Entry 6NVW (X-ray diffraction, 2.20 A resolution); this record covers chains A and B.

== Chain A ==
Name: Penicillin G acylase
From: Bacillus megaterium
Notes: EC 3.5.1.11
UniProt: Q60136 (PAC_BACME); the author numbering skips numbers that UniProt does not, so the offset changes along the chain: 1-3 = UniProt 25-27; 5-211 = UniProt 28-234
Chain sequence (210 residues; row label = number of the first residue in the row; note: 1 number in that range is skipped by the numbering (no residue carries it; nothing is unmodelled there)):
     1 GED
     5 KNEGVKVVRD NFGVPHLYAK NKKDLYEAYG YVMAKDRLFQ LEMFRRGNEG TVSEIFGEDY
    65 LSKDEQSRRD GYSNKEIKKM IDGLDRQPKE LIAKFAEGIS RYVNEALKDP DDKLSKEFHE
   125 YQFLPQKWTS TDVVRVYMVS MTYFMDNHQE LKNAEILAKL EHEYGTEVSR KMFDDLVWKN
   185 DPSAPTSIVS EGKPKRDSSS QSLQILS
Disordered / not traced: 1-2, 196-211
Ion coordination: Ca2+: Glu-154 (shared with Asn-73(B), Thr-75(B), Asp-76(B), Glu-256(B) of chain B)
UniProt features mapped onto this chain:
  - binding site (Ca(2+)): Glu-154

== Chain B ==
Name: Penicillin G acylase
From: Bacillus megaterium
Notes: EC 3.5.1.11
UniProt: Q60136 (PAC_BACME); residues 1-537 here correspond to UniProt positions 266-802 (UniProt number = residue number + 265)
Chain sequence (537 residues; row label = number of the first residue in the row):
     1 SNAAIVGSEK SATGNALLFS GPQVGFVAPG FLYEVGLHAP GFDMEGSGFI GYPFIMFGAN
    61 NHFALSATAG YGNVTDIFEE KLNAKNSSQY LYKGKWRDME KRKESFTVKG DNGEKKTVEK
   121 IYYRTVHGPV ISRDETNKVA YSKSWSFRGT EAQSMSAYMK ANWAKNLKEF ENAASEYTMS
   181 LNWYYADKKG DIAYYHVGRY PVRNSKIDER IPTPGTGEYE WKGFIPFKEN PHVINPKNGY
   241 VVNWNNKPSK EWVNGEYSFY WGEDNRVQQY INGMEARGKV TLEDINEINY TASFAQLRAN
   301 LFKQLLIDVL DKNKSTNGNY IYLIEKLEEW NNLKEDENKD GYYDAGIAAF FDEWWNNLHD
   361 KLFMDELGDF YGITKEITDH RYGASLAYKI LNKESTNYKW VNVDQEKIIM ESTNEVLAKL
   421 QSEKGLKAEK WRMPIKTMTF GEKSLIGIPH GYGSMTPIIE MNRGSENHYI EMTPTGPSGF
   481 NITPPGQIGF VKKDGTISDH YDDQLVMFAE WKFKPYLFNK KDINKAAKNV SALNMSK
Disordered / not traced: 528-537
Ion coordination: Ca2+ site 1: Asn-73, Thr-75, Asp-76, Glu-256 (shared with Glu-154(A) of chain A); Ca2+ site 2: Asp-336, Asn-338, Asp-340, Tyr-342, Asp-344
UniProt features mapped onto this chain:
  - active site: Ser-1 (Nucleophile)
  - binding site (Ca(2+)): Asp-76
From the paper describing this entry:
  - catalytic residues: Ser-1

== How chain A and chain B interact ==
Contacting residue pairs - 268 pairs, chain A then chain B:
  Val-12(A) with Ile-523(B), hydrophobic; Ala-527(B), hydrophobic
  Arg-13(A) with Ala-527(B)
  Asp-14(A) with Leu-517(B); Ala-526(B)
  Asn-15(A) with His-500(B); Ala-526(B), hydrogen bond (backbone-backbone)
  Phe-16(A) with Gln-487(B); His-500(B), hydrogen bond (backbone-side chain); Asp-503(B); Gln-504(B); Met-507(B), hydrophobic; Lys-514(B)
  Gly-17(A) with His-500(B)
  Val-18(A) with Glu-34(B); Val-35(B); Gln-487(B); Lys-514(B)
  Pro-19(A) with Tyr-33(B); Glu-34(B); Val-35(B); Gly-36(B), hydrogen bond (backbone-backbone); Gln-487(B)
  His-20(A) with Gly-36(B); Glu-45(B), salt bridge; Ile-523(B)
  Leu-21(A) with Gly-36(B), hydrogen bond (backbone-backbone); Leu-37(B); His-38(B), hydrogen bond (backbone-backbone)
  Tyr-22(A) with His-38(B); Lys-520(B); Ile-523(B)
  Ala-23(A) with His-38(B), hydrogen bond (backbone-backbone); Ala-39(B); Pro-40(B)
  Lys-24(A) with Pro-40(B)
  Lys-26(A) with Trp-163(B)
  Leu-29(A) with Leu-37(B), hydrophobic; His-38(B); Phe-42(B), hydrophobic
  Tyr-30(A) with Pro-53(B); Met-159(B), hydrophobic; Trp-163(B), hydrogen bond
  Tyr-33(A) with Val-35(B); Leu-37(B), hydrophobic; Tyr-52(B), hydrogen bond (side chain-backbone); Pro-53(B); Phe-54(B)
  Val-36(A) with Tyr-33(B), hydrogen bond (backbone-side chain)
  Met-37(A) with Tyr-33(B), hydrogen bond (backbone-side chain); Gly-51(B)
  Asp-40(A) with Tyr-33(B), hydrogen bond; Gln-487(B); Ile-488(B); Gly-489(B), hydrogen bond (backbone-backbone); Phe-490(B), hydrogen bond (backbone-backbone)
  Arg-41(A) with Pro-29(B); Gly-30(B), hydrogen bond (side chain-backbone); Leu-32(B), hydrogen bond (side chain-backbone); Ile-50(B); Gly-486(B), hydrogen bond (side chain-backbone); Gln-487(B), hydrogen bond (side chain-backbone); Gly-489(B)
  Phe-43(A) with His-450(B); Gly-451(B)
  Gln-44(A) with Pro-29(B); Gly-30(B), hydrogen bond (side chain-backbone); Ile-50(B); His-450(B)
  Leu-45(A) with Ile-50(B), hydrophobic; Gly-51(B)
  Met-47(A) with Ile-448(B), hydrophobic; Pro-449(B)
  Phe-48(A) with Ile-50(B), hydrophobic; Ser-444(B); Ile-448(B), hydrophobic; His-450(B)
  Gly-54(A) with Phe-106(B)
  Val-56(A) with Ile-448(B), hydrophobic
  Ser-57(A) with Thr-107(B); Val-108(B); Lys-109(B), hydrogen bond (backbone-backbone)
  Glu-58(A) with Thr-107(B), hydrogen bond (backbone-backbone); Lys-109(B)
  Ile-59(A) with Lys-109(B), hydrogen bond (backbone-side chain)
  Gly-61(A) with Val-108(B); Lys-109(B)
  Glu-62(A) with Val-108(B); Lys-116(B), salt bridge
  Tyr-64(A) with Lys-443(B), hydrogen bond; Gly-447(B); Pro-449(B)
  Leu-65(A) with Phe-106(B), hydrophobic; Val-108(B), hydrophobic; Val-118(B), hydrophobic
  Asp-68(A) with Phe-106(B)
  Glu-69(A) with Phe-106(B); Lys-120(B), salt bridge; Tyr-122(B), hydrogen bond (backbone-side chain)
  Arg-72(A) with Glu-104(B), salt bridge; Ser-105(B), hydrogen bond (side chain-backbone); Phe-106(B)
  Arg-73(A) with Tyr-122(B); Arg-124(B), hydrogen bond (backbone-side chain); Pro-129(B); Val-130(B); Ile-131(B)
  Asp-74(A) with Arg-124(B); Pro-129(B); Lys-143(B), salt bridge; Trp-145(B); Arg-148(B), hydrogen bond (backbone-side chain)
  Gly-75(A) with Arg-124(B), hydrogen bond (backbone-side chain)
  Tyr-76(A) with Trp-145(B); Arg-148(B); Gly-149(B), hydrogen bond (side chain-backbone); Glu-151(B), hydrogen bond
  Glu-80(A) with Arg-102(B), salt bridge
  Met-84(A) with Ala-152(B), hydrophobic
  Gly-87(A) with Gln-153(B)
  Leu-88(A) with Ala-152(B); Gln-153(B); Ser-156(B)
  Asp-89(A) with Lys-160(B), salt bridge
  Gln-91(A) with Trp-163(B)
  Pro-92(A) with Ser-156(B)
  Leu-95(A) with Trp-163(B), hydrophobic
  Ile-96(A) with Met-159(B), hydrophobic
  Phe-99(A) with Gly-51(B); Pro-53(B), hydrophobic
  Asp-115(A) with Lys-493(B), salt bridge
  Asp-116(A) with Phe-490(B)
  Lys-117(A) with Phe-490(B)
  Leu-118(A) with Phe-490(B)
  Ser-119(A) with Phe-490(B); Val-491(B), hydrogen bond (side chain-backbone)
  Lys-120(A) with Tyr-452(B); Val-491(B), hydrogen bond (backbone-backbone); Lys-492(B); Lys-493(B); Gly-495(B)
  Glu-121(A) with Gly-451(B); Tyr-452(B)
  His-123(A) with Lys-493(B)
  Glu-124(A) with Tyr-452(B), hydrogen bond
  Tyr-125(A) with Lys-109(B); Tyr-452(B)
  Val-138(A) with Met-155(B), hydrophobic
  Val-140(A) with Gly-51(B); Tyr-52(B)
  Tyr-141(A) with Tyr-52(B), hydrogen bond (backbone-side chain); Phe-54(B), hydrophobic; Glu-151(B); Ser-154(B), hydrogen bond; Met-155(B), hydrophobic; Tyr-177(B), hydrogen bond; Met-179(B)
  Met-142(A) with Glu-151(B)
  Val-143(A) with Ile-446(B), hydrophobic
  Ser-144(A) with Phe-31(B); Tyr-52(B), hydrogen bond
  Met-145(A) with Tyr-52(B), hydrogen bond (backbone-side chain); Tyr-177(B), hydrogen bond; Met-179(B), hydrophobic; Leu-181(B), hydrophobic
  Tyr-147(A) with Leu-445(B)
  Phe-148(A) with Val-24(B), hydrophobic; Phe-49(B), hydrophobic; Ala-69(B), hydrophobic; Gly-70(B)
  Met-149(A) with Val-74(B), hydrophobic; Thr-75(B), hydrogen bond (backbone-side chain); Phe-147(B), hydrophobic; Met-179(B), hydrophobic; Ser-180(B); Leu-181(B), hydrophobic
  Asp-150(A) with Lys-143(B), salt bridge; Trp-145(B), hydrogen bond
  Asn-151(A) with Thr-75(B); Ile-77(B); Glu-256(B); Tyr-257(B), hydrogen bond
  Gln-153(A) with Glu-256(B); Tyr-257(B); Phe-259(B)
  Glu-154(A) with Thr-75(B); Asp-76(B); Ile-77(B), hydrogen bond (side chain-backbone); Glu-209(B); Arg-210(B); Ile-211(B); Pro-212(B); Glu-256(B)
  Leu-155(A) with Tyr-141(B), hydrophobic
  Asn-157(A) with Arg-210(B), hydrogen bond (side chain-backbone); Glu-256(B), hydrogen bond (side chain-backbone)
  Ala-158(A) with Ile-211(B); Pro-212(B)
  Ile-160(A) with Ile-373(B); Thr-374(B)
  Lys-163(A) with Phe-370(B)
  Leu-164(A) with Leu-367(B), hydrophobic
  Glu-167(A) with Phe-370(B)
  Tyr-168(A) with Glu-366(B), hydrogen bond (side chain-backbone)
  Val-172(A) with Tyr-398(B), hydrophobic
  Lys-175(A) with Asn-397(B), hydrogen bond (side chain-backbone); Tyr-398(B)
  Met-176(A) with Glu-366(B); Tyr-398(B), hydrophobic; Trp-400(B), hydrophobic
  Phe-177(A) with Arg-210(B)
  Asp-178(A) with Arg-210(B), salt bridge; Asn-397(B)
  Asp-179(A) with Thr-396(B); Asn-397(B), hydrogen bond (side chain-backbone); Tyr-398(B), hydrogen bond (side chain-backbone); Trp-400(B), hydrogen bond
  Leu-180(A) with Phe-259(B); Leu-367(B), hydrophobic; Ile-377(B); Thr-378(B)
  Val-181(A) with Arg-210(B), hydrogen bond (backbone-side chain); Ser-258(B)
  Trp-182(A) with Arg-210(B); Ser-258(B), hydrogen bond (backbone-side chain); Phe-259(B), hydrophobic; Trp-261(B), hydrogen bond (side chain-backbone); Gly-262(B); Ser-385(B)
  Lys-183(A) with Arg-210(B); Val-253(B)
  Asn-184(A) with Lys-247(B)
  Asp-185(A) with Lys-247(B), hydrogen bond (backbone-side chain); Gly-262(B); Glu-263(B), hydrogen bond (side chain-backbone); Lys-389(B), salt bridge
  Ser-187(A) with Glu-263(B)
  Ala-188(A) with Trp-261(B); Gly-262(B); Glu-263(B)
  Pro-189(A) with Asn-246(B); Lys-247(B); Gly-262(B); Glu-263(B); Val-267(B), hydrophobic
  Thr-190(A) with Asn-246(B); Lys-247(B); Pro-248(B); Ser-249(B); Lys-250(B)
  Ser-191(A) with Val-241(B); Val-242(B), hydrogen bond (side chain-backbone); Asn-243(B), hydrogen bond; Asn-246(B), hydrogen bond; Lys-247(B), hydrogen bond (backbone-backbone); Pro-248(B), hydrogen bond (backbone-backbone)
  Ile-192(A) with Tyr-194(B), hydrophobic; Pro-231(B); His-232(B); Pro-248(B), hydrogen bond (backbone-backbone)
  Ser-194(A) with Pro-236(B); Lys-237(B), hydrogen bond (backbone-backbone); Asn-238(B)
  Glu-195(A) with Val-233(B); Ile-234(B); Asn-235(B); Pro-236(B); Lys-237(B)
Also at the interface, not in a pair above, chain A (116 interface residues in all): Asn-25, Lys-39, Gly-51, Phe-60, Ser-77, Ile-85, Tyr-106, Val-137, Thr-146, His-152, Glu-159, Pro-186
Also at the interface, not in a pair above, chain B (144 interface residues in all): Ile-55, Met-56, Lys-115, Thr-213, Gly-255, Asn-265, Gln-268, Ile-271, Asp-365, Leu-386, Asn-524

== Summary ==
The interface between chain A and chain B involves 116 residues on one side and 144 on the other; the contacts
include 61 hydrogen bonds and 11 salt bridges. Among the polar pairs are His-20(A)/Glu-45(B),
Glu-62(A)/Lys-116(B) and Glu-69(A)/Lys-120(B). The paper reports the catalytic residue Ser-1(B).
Chain A is Penicillin G acylase and chain B is Penicillin G acylase, both from Bacillus megaterium; the
structure, Crystal structure of penicillin G acylase from Bacillus megaterium, was determined by X-ray
diffraction together with 6NVX and 6NVY from the same study.
